7TMW - chains B and C of the 4 polymer chains in the assembly; structure by electron microscopy, 3.20 A resolution.

Chain B:
Protein: Guanine nucleotide-binding protein G(I)/G(S)/G(T) subunit beta-1
From: Homo sapiens
UniProtKB: P62873 (GBB1_HUMAN); residues 12-350 here correspond to UniProt positions 2-340 (UniProt number = residue number - 10)
Chain sequence (350 residues; each row starts with the number of its first residue):
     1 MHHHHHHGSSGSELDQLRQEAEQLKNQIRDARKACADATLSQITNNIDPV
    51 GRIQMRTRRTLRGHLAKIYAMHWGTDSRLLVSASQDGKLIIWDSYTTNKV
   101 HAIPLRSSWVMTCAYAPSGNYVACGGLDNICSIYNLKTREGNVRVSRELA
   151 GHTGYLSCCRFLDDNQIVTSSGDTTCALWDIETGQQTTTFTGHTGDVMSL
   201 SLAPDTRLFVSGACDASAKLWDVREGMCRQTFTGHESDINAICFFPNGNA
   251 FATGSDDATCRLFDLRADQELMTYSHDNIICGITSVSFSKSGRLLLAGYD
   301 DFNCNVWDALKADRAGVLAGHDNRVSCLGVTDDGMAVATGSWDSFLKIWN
Not modelled in the structure: 1-50, 268-269
Cystine bridges: C131-C159
Construct notes: expression tag (1-11)
Swiss-Prot annotation at these positions:
  - modified residue: S12 (N-acetylserine), H276 (Phosphohistidine)

Chain C:
Protein: Guanine nucleotide-binding protein G(I)/G(S)/G(O) subunit gamma-2
From: Homo sapiens
UniProtKB: P59768 (GBG2_HUMAN); numbering as in UniProt (aligned over 1-71)
Chain sequence (71 residues; each row starts with the number of its first residue):
     1 MASNNTASIAQARKLVEQLKMEANIDRIKVSKAAADLMAYCEAHAKEDPL
    51 LTPVPASENPFREKKFFCAIL
Not modelled in the structure: 1-46, 54-71
Swiss-Prot annotation at these positions:
  - modified residue: A2 (N-acetylalanine), C68 (Cysteine methyl ester)
  - lipidation: C68 (S-geranylgeranyl cysteine)

How chain B and chain C interact:
Pairs across the interface (9; chain B residue first):
  S289(B) - L50(C)
  K290(B) - E47(C)
  S291(B) - D48(C)
  V330(B) - L50(C)  hydrophobic
  D333(B) - P49(C)
  G334(B) - P49(C)
  G334(B) - L50(C)
  M335(B) - L50(C)
  V337(B) - L50(C)  hydrophobic
Interface residues without a listed pair, chain B (14 interface residues in all): I53, M55, L294, A336, W349, N350
Interface residues without a listed pair, chain C (5 interface residues in all): L51

Overview:
The interface between chain B and chain C involves 14 residues on one side and 5 on the other.
Here chain B is Guanine nucleotide-binding protein G(I)/G(S)/G(T) subunit beta-1 and chain C is Guanine
nucleotide-binding protein G(I)/G(S)/G(O) subunit gamma-2, both from Homo sapiens. Entry 7TMW (Cryo-EM
structure of the relaxin receptor RXFP1 in complex with heterotrimeric Gs) was determined by electron
microscopy.
